PDB entry 8ESR | electron microscopy, 3.20 A resolution | chains 1 and F of the 56 polymer chains in the assembly

# Chain 1
Molecule: 3497-nt RNA strand
From: Schizosaccharomyces pombe
Sequence (3497 nucleotides; numbered 1 to 3497 plus 375 insertion-coded residues; 375 numbers in that range are skipped by the numbering (no residue carries them; nothing is unmodelled there); the number before each row is that of its first residue; a row labelled like 1739A-1739F holds insertion residues (1739A, then the next letters in order)):
     1 AUUUGACCUC AAAUCAGGUA GGACUACGCG CUGAACUUAA GCAUAUCAAU AAGCGCAGGA
    61 AAAGAAAAUA ACCAUGAUUC CCUCAGUAAC GGCGAGUGAA GCGGGAAAAG CUCAAAUUUG
   121 AAAUCUGGCA ACAUUUCUUU UGUUGUCCGA GUUGUAAUUU CAAGAAGCUG CUUUGAGUGU
   181 AGACGAUCGG UCUAAGUUCC UUGGAACAGG ACGUCAGAGA GGGUGAGAAC CCCGUCUUUG
   241 GUCGAUUGGA UAUGCCAUAU AAAGCGCUUU CGAAGAGUCG AGUUGUUUGG GAAUGCAGCU
   301 CUAAAUGGGU GGUAAAUUUC AUCUAAAGCU AAAUAUUGGC GAGAGACCGA UAGCGAACAA
   361 GUAGAGUGAU CGAAAGAUGA AAAGAACUUU GAAAAGAGAG UUAAAUAGUA CGUGAAAUUG
   421 CUGAAAGGGA AGCAUUGGAA AUCAGUCUUA CCUGGGUGAG AUCAGUAGUC UCUUCGCGAG
   481 ACUAUGCACU CUGAACCUGU GGUAGGUCAG CAUCAGUUUU CGGGGGCGGA AAAAGAAUAA
   541 GGGAAGGUGG CUUUCCGGGU UCUGCCUGGG GAGUGUUUAU AGCCCUUGUU GUAAUACGUC
   601 CACUGGGGAC UGAGGACUGC GGCUUCGUGC CAAGGAUGCU GACAUAAUGG UUUUCAAUGG
   661 CCCGUCUUGA AACACGGACC AAGGAGUCUA GCAUCUAUGC GAGUGUUUGG GUGAUGAAAA
   721 CCCAUCCGCG AAAUGAAAGU GAAUGCAGGU GGGAACGCCC UUGUGGCGUG CACCAUCGAC
   781 CGACCCGGAA GUUUGUCAAU GGAAGGGUUU GAGUAAGAGC AUAGCUGUUG GGACCCGAAA
   841 GAUGGUGAAC UAUGCCUGAA UAGGGUGAAG CCAGAGGAAA CUCUGGUGGA GGCUCGUAGA
   901 GAUUCUGACG UGCAAAUCGA UCUUCAAAUU UGGGUAUAGG GGCGAAAGAC UAAUCGAACC
   961 AUCUAGUAGC UGGUUCCUGC CGAAGUUUCC CUCAGGAUAG CAGAAACUCA GAUCAGUUUU
  1021 AUGAGGUAAA GCGAAUGAUU AGAGGUCUUG GGGAAGGAAU UUCCUCAACC UAUUCUCAAA
  1081 CUUUAAAUAU GUAAGACGCC CUUGUCGCUU AAUUGGACGU GGGCCAUCGA AUGAGAGUUU
  1141 CUAGUGGGCC AUUUUUGGUA AGCAGAACUG GCGAUGCGGG AUGAACCGAA CGUGAGGUUA
  1201 AGGUGCCGGA AUGUACGCUC AUCAGACACC AGAAAAGGUG UUAGUUCAUC UAGACAGCAG
  1261 GACGGUGGCC AUGGAAGUCG GAAUCCGCUA AGGAGUGUGU AACAACUCAC CUGCCGAAUG
  1321 AACUAGCCCU GAAAAUGGAU GGCGCUUAAG CGUACUACCC AUACCUCACC GUCUGGGUUA
  1381 GCUUUGAGAA GCUCAGACGA GUAGGCAGGC GUGGAGGUUU GUGACGAAGC CUUGGGCGUG
  1441 AGCCUGGGUC GAACAGCCUC UAGUGCAGAU CUUGGUGGAA GUAGCAAAUA UUCAAAUGAG
  1501 AACUUUGAAG ACUGAAGUGG GGAAAGGUUC CAUGUGAACA GCAGUUGGAC AUGGGUUAGU
  1561 CGAUCCUAAG AGAUAGGGAA GCUCCGUAUG AAAGUUGCAC GAUUUUUCGU GCCUCCUAUC
  1621 GAAAGGGAAU CCGGUUAAUA UUCCGGAACC AGAAGGUGGA AUCAACACGG CAACGUAAAU
  1681 GAAGUUGGAG ACGUCGGCGG GAGCCCUGGG AAGAGUUCUC UUUUCUUUUU AACAAACCA
1739A-1739F UUGAAC
  1741 C
  1747 ACCCUGAAAU CGGUUUAUCC GGAGCUAGGG UAUGGUGUUU GGAAGAGUUC AGCGCCUCAU
  1807 GCUGAAUCCG GUGCGCUCUC GACGGCCCUU GAAAAUCCAA CGGAAGAAUG GACCUUCGGG
  1867 UCCUUGUUUU CACAUCUGGU CGUACUCAUA ACCGCAGCAG GUCUCCAAGG UGAACAGCCU
  1927 CUAGUUGAUA GAACAAUGUA GAUAAGGGAA GUCGGCAAAA U
1967A-1967Z GGAUCCGUAACUUCGGGAUAAGGAUU
1968A-1968Z GGCUCUAAGGGUUGGGUACGUUGGGC
1969A-1969Z CUUGGAACCUGAACGGUUGCUGGACU
1970A-1970Z GAGCGUGGACCGAUGUCUUUUCUCGC
1971A-1971Z CUUUCGGGGUGAGAAGGGAUGUUGGA
1972A-1972Z CCUGCUUGGACCUUGGCGGCCGGGAA
1973A-1973Z GUCCUUGGUCGGGCUUUUCUCCUUCU
1974A-1974Z CGGGGAUUAUGCUCUUACUGGCGUAC
1975A-1975Z GUUUAACAACCAACUUAGAACUGGUA
1976A-1976Z CGGACAAGGGGAAUCUGACUGUCUAA
1977A-1977Z UUAAAACAUAGCAUUGCGAUGGCCAG
1978A-1978Z AAAGUGGUGUUGACGCAAUGUGAUUU
1979A-1979Z CUGCCCAGUGCUCUGAAUGUCAAAGU
1980A-1980Z GAAGAAAUUCAACCAAGCGCGGGUAA
1981A-1981E ACGGC
  2210 GGG
  2340 AGUAACUAUG ACUCUCUUAA GGUAGCCAAA UGCCUCGUCA UCUAACUAGU GACGCGCAUG
  2400 AAUGGAUUAA CGAGAUUCCC ACUGUCCCUA UCUACUAUCU AGCGAAACCA CAGCCUGGGG
  2460 AACGGGCCAG GCAAAAUCAG CGGGGAAAGA AGACCCUGUU GAGCUUGACU CUAGUUUGAC
  2520 AUUGUGAAGA GACAUAGAGG GUGUAGGAUA AGUGGGAGUA UGUUUCGGCA UACGCCGGUG
  2580 AAAUACCACU ACCUUUAUCG UUUCUUUACU UAAUCAAUGA AGCGGAAUUG GGAUUUAUUU
  2640 CCCAUAUUCU AGCGUUAAAG UUUCUUCGCG AACUGAUCCG CGUUGAUGAC AUUGUCAGGU
  2700 GGGGAGUUUG GCUGGGGCGG CACAUCUGUU AAAAGAUAAC GCAGGUGUCC UAAGGGGGAC
  2760 UCAUCGAGAA CAGAAAUCUC GAGUAGAAUA AAAGGGUAAA AGUCCCCUUG AUUUUGAUUU
  2820 UCAGUGUGAA UACAAACCAU GAAAGUGUGG CCUAUCGAUC CUUUGUUCCC UCGAAAUUUG
  2880 AGGACAGAGG UGCCAGAAAA GUUACCACAG GGAUAACUGG CUUGUGGCAG CCAAGCGUUC
  2940 AUAGCGACGU UGCUUUUUGA UUCUUCGAUG UCGGCUCUUC CUAUCAUACC GAAGCAGAAU
  3000 UCGGUAAGCG UUGGAUUGUU CACCCACUAA UAGGGAACGU GAGCUGGGUU UAGACCGUCG
  3060 UGAGACAGGU UAGUUUUACC CUACUGAUGA AGUGUCGUCG CAAUGGUAAU UCAACUUAGU
  3120 ACGAGAGGAA CCGUUGAUUC AGAUCAUUGG UAUUUGCGGC UGCCUGACAA GGCAAUGCCG
  3180 CGGAGCUAUC AUCUGCCGGA UAACGGCUGA ACGCCUCUAA GCCAGAAUCC GUGCCAGAAA
  3240 GCGACGAUUU UUUGGUCCGC AUGAUUUAUA UGUAUAAAAA UAGAGGUAGG ACUUGUUCCU
  3300 ACUCUCCUGU AUCGUAGAAG AUGGGCGAUG GUUGAUGAAA CGGAAGUGUU UUAUUGACUU
  3360 GUCCAUGAAA UUCCAUUGAA AUCUUGUGCG GAAUCGAAUC CAUUGCAUAC GACUUUAAUG
  3420 UGGAACGGGG UAUUGUAAGC AGUAGAGUAG CCUUGUUGUU ACGAUCUGCU GAGAUUAAGC
  3480 CUUUGUUCCC AAGAUUUG
Not modelled in the structure: 1-2, 37-47, 92-95, 287-294, 314-318, 446-505, 552-573, 625-627, 736-738, 761-763, 782-812, 861-929, 940-955, 991-994, 1024-1089, 1095-1129, 1227-1231, 1382-1386, 1486-1489, 1615-1617, 1663-1665, 1739A-1739F, 1801-1806, 1853-1871, 1894-1908, 1918-1922, 1967A-1967Z, 1968A-1968Z, 1969A-1969Z, 1970A-1970Z, 1971A-1971Z, 1972A-1972Z, 1973A-1973Z, 1974A-1974Z, 1975A-1975Z, 1976A-1976Z, 1977A-1977Z, 1978A-1978Z, 1979A-1979Z, 1980A-1980Z, 1981A-1981E, 2340-2416, 2483-2492, 2518-2694, 2708-2896, 2914-2919, 2936-2942, 2954-2969, 3015-3021, 3047-3051, 3066, 3074-3079, 3248-3268, 3290-3297, 3376-3394, 3442-3464
Differences from the reference sequence: conflict C1741 (U7796 in 157310483)

# Chain F
Name: 60S ribosomal protein L7-B
From: Schizosaccharomyces pombe
UniProt: P25457 (RL7B_SCHPO); residue numbers follow UniProt; this construct covers 1-250
Amino-acid sequence (250 residues; each row starts with the number of its first residue):
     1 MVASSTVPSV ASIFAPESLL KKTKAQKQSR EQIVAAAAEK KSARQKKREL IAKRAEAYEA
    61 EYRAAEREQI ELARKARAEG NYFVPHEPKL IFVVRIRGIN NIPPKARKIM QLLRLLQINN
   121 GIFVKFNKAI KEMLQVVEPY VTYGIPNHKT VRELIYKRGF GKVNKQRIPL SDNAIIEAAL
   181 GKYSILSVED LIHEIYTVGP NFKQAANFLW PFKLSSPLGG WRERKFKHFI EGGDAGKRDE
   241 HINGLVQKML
Not modelled in the structure: 1-36

# Interface between chain 1 and chain F
Residue-residue contacts (101; chain 1 residue first):
  U518(1) - Lys157(F)  salt bridge to the phosphate
  U518(1) - Leu250(F)  phosphate contact
  U519(1) - Leu218(F)  phosphate contact
  U520(1) - Leu218(F)  phosphate contact
  C527(1) - Arg67(F)  hydrogen bond to the phosphate
  G528(1) - Arg67(F)  salt bridge to the phosphate
  G528(1) - Ile70(F)  sugar contact
  G528(1) - Arg74(F)  salt bridge to the phosphate
  G529(1) - Arg74(F)  salt bridge to the phosphate
  G529(1) - Arg77(F)  salt bridge to the phosphate
  A530(1) - Arg77(F)  salt bridge to the phosphate
  A531(1) - Arg74(F)  hydrogen bond to the base
  A531(1) - Arg77(F)  salt bridge to the phosphate
  U599(1) - Asn147(F)  phosphate contact
  C600(1) - Asn147(F)  hydrogen bond to the phosphate
  C600(1) - Lys149(F)  phosphate contact
  C601(1) - Lys149(F)  salt bridge to the phosphate
  C601(1) - Arg152(F)  salt bridge to the phosphate
  A602(1) - Glu59(F)  base contact
  A602(1) - Arg152(F)  base contact
  C620(1) - Arg44(F)  hydrogen bond to the phosphate
  C620(1) - Asp172(F)  hydrogen bond to the sugar
  G621(1) - Arg44(F)  salt bridge to the phosphate
  G621(1) - Arg48(F)  salt bridge to the phosphate
  G622(1) - Arg48(F)  salt bridge to the phosphate
  A1015(1) - Lys108(F)  phosphate contact
  G1016(1) - Pro104(F)  hydrogen bond to the sugar
  G1016(1) - Lys108(F)  salt bridge to the phosphate
  U1017(1) - Lys105(F)  phosphate contact
  U1017(1) - Lys108(F)  sugar contact
  U1017(1) - Ile109(F)  sugar contact
  U1017(1) - Leu112(F)  base contact
  U1017(1) - Met133(F)  base contact
  U1018(1) - Lys105(F)  salt bridge to the phosphate
  U1018(1) - Ala129(F)  hydrogen bond to the sugar
  U1018(1) - Glu132(F)  sugar contact
  U1018(1) - Met133(F)  sugar contact
  U1019(1) - Glu132(F)  phosphate contact
  A1131(1) - Met133(F)  base contact
  U1132(1) - Leu112(F)  hydrogen bond to the sugar
  U1132(1) - Lys203(F)  salt bridge to the phosphate
  G1133(1) - Gln111(F)  sugar contact
  G1133(1) - Leu112(F)  sugar contact
  G1133(1) - Arg114(F)  phosphate contact
  G1133(1) - Lys203(F)  phosphate contact
  G1133(1) - Asn207(F)  hydrogen bond to the phosphate
  A1134(1) - Arg114(F)  phosphate contact
  A1134(1) - Lys162(F)  salt bridge to the phosphate
  A1134(1) - Asn207(F)  hydrogen bond to the phosphate
  G1135(1) - Lys165(F)  sugar contact
  U1169(1) - Pro104(F)  phosphate contact
  G1170(1) - Pro104(F)  phosphate contact
  G1171(1) - Asn101(F)  sugar contact
  C1187(1) - Arg224(F)  phosphate contact
  G1188(1) - Arg97(F)  salt bridge to the phosphate
  G1188(1) - Arg224(F)  salt bridge to the phosphate
  G1188(1) - Phe226(F)  phosphate contact
  A1189(1) - Gly98(F)  hydrogen bond to the phosphate
  A1189(1) - Asn100(F)  base contact
  A1189(1) - Ile118(F)  phosphate contact
  A1189(1) - Phe226(F)  phosphate contact
  A1190(1) - Gly98(F)  phosphate contact
  A1190(1) - Ile99(F)  hydrogen bond to the phosphate
  A1190(1) - Asn100(F)  hydrogen bond to the sugar
  A1190(1) - Ile118(F)  phosphate contact
  G1197(1) - Ser215(F)  base contact
  U1198(1) - Ser216(F)  hydrogen bond to the sugar
  U1198(1) - Pro217(F)  hydrogen bond to the sugar
  U1198(1) - Leu218(F)  phosphate contact
  U1198(1) - Gly219(F)  phosphate contact
  U1199(1) - Ser216(F)  sugar contact
  U1199(1) - Pro217(F)  phosphate contact
  U1199(1) - Gly219(F)  hydrogen bond to the phosphate
  U1199(1) - Gly220(F)  hydrogen bond to the phosphate
  U1199(1) - Trp221(F)  sugar contact
  A1200(1) - Trp221(F)  hydrogen bond to the phosphate
  A1200(1) - Arg222(F)  phosphate contact
  A1200(1) - Lys225(F)  phosphate contact
  A1200(1) - Phe226(F)  sugar contact
  A1201(1) - Glu223(F)  phosphate contact
  A1201(1) - Arg224(F)  salt bridge to the phosphate
  A1201(1) - Lys225(F)  hydrogen bond to the phosphate
  G1202(1) - Arg224(F)  phosphate contact
  A1363(1) - Ile118(F)  sugar contact
  C1364(1) - Gln117(F)  hydrogen bond to the phosphate
  C1364(1) - Ile118(F)  sugar contact
  C1364(1) - Asn119(F)  sugar contact
  C1364(1) - Leu214(F)  hydrogen bond to the sugar
  C1364(1) - Ser215(F)  sugar contact
  C1364(1) - Ser216(F)  hydrogen bond to the base
  C1365(1) - Gln117(F)  phosphate contact
  C1365(1) - Arg158(F)  hydrogen bond to the sugar
  C1365(1) - Lys213(F)  salt bridge to the phosphate
  C1365(1) - Leu214(F)  sugar contact
  C1365(1) - Ser215(F)  sugar contact
  U1366(1) - Arg167(F)  salt bridge to the phosphate
  A1395(1) - Gln166(F)  hydrogen bond to the base
  A1395(1) - Ile168(F)  sugar contact
  G1396(1) - Gln166(F)  sugar contact
  G1396(1) - Arg167(F)  hydrogen bond to the sugar
  A1397(1) - Arg167(F)  salt bridge to the phosphate
Other interface residues (no listed pair), chain 1 (49 interface residues in all): U517, G1203, G1375, C1398
Other interface residues (no listed pair), chain F (63 interface residues in all): Lys40, Glu66, Ile96, Asn127, Lys128, Ile130, His148, Glu189, Trp210, Gln247

# Overview
The interface between chain 1 and chain F involves 49 residues on one side and 63 on the other; the contacts
include 25 hydrogen bonds and 22 salt bridges. Polar pairs include A531(1)-Arg74(F), C1364(1)-Ser216(F) and
A1395(1)-Gln166(F).
Chain 1 is a 3497-nt RNA strand and chain F is 60S ribosomal protein L7-B, both from Schizosaccharomyces
pombe; the structure, Ytm1 associated nascent 60S ribosome (-fkbp39) State 2, was determined by electron
microscopy together with 8ESQ, 8ETC, 8ETG, 8ETH, 8ETI, 8ETJ and 3 further entries from the same study.
